6JXR - chains f and n of the 8 polymer chains in the assembly; structure by electron microscopy, 3.70 A resolution.

== Chain f ==
Molecule: T-cell surface glycoprotein CD3 epsilon chain
Organism: Homo sapiens
UniProtKB: P07766 (CD3E_HUMAN); residue numbers follow UniProt; this construct covers 1-207
Amino-acid sequence (207 residues; numbered 1 to 207; the number before each row is that of its first residue):
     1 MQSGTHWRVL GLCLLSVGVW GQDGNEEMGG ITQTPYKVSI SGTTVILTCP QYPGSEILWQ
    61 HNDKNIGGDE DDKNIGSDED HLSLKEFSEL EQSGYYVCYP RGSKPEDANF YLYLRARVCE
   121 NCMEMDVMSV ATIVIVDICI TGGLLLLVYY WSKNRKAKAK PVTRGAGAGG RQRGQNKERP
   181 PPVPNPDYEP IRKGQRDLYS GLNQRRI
Unresolved in the structure: 1-32, 157-207
Disulfide bonds: C49-C98, C119-C122

== Chain n ==
Molecule: T cell receptor beta variable 6-5, M1-specific T cell receptor beta chain, T cell receptor beta constant 2
Organism: Homo sapiens
UniProtKB: chimeric construct of A0A0K0K1A5, P0DSE2, A0A0G2JMB4: residues 22-112 from A0A0K0K1A5 (TVB65_HUMAN) positions 22-112 (same numbers); residues 121-134 from P0DSE2 positions 119-132 (UniProt number = residue number - 2); residues 135-312 from A0A0G2JMB4 positions 2-179 (UniProt number = residue number - 133)
Amino-acid sequence (291 residues; numbered 22 to 312; the number before each row is that of its first residue):
    22 GVTQTPKFQV LKTGQSMTLQ CAQDMNHEYM SWYRQDPGMG LRLIHYSVGA GITDQGEVPN
    82 GYNVSRSTTE DFPLRLLSAA PSQTSVYFCA SRRRQGASGE QYFGPGTRLT VTEDLKNVFP
   142 PEVAVFEPSE AEISHTQKAT LVCLATGFYP DHVELSWWVN GKEVHSGVST DPQPLKEQPA
   202 LNDSRYCLSS RLRVSATFWQ NPRNHFRCQV QFYGLSENDE WTQDRAKPVT QIVSAEAWGR
   262 ADCGFTSESY QQGVLSATIL YEILLGKATL YAVLVSALVL MAMVKRKDSR G
Unresolved in the structure: 309-312
Construct notes: linker (113-120)
Swiss-Prot annotation at these positions:
  - glycosylation: N84 (N-linked (GlcNAc...) asparagine)
Disulfide bonds: C42-C110, C164-C229

== Interface between chain f and chain n ==
Pairs across the interface (12; chain f residue first):
  E89(f) - W259(n)
  L90(f) - E257(n)
  L90(f) - W259(n)
  R115(f) - W259(n)
  M125(f) - I280(n)  hydrophobic
  V130(f) - E283(n)
  D137(f) - I284(n)
  D137(f) - K288(n)  salt bridge
  I138(f) - G287(n)
  I138(f) - L291(n)  hydrophobic
  T141(f) - K288(n)
  Y149(f) - L299(n)
Interface residues without a listed pair, chain f (11 interface residues in all): R117, V134
Interface residues without a listed pair, chain n (12 interface residues in all): H226, E269, T279

== Summary ==
The interface between chain f and chain n involves 11 residues on one side and 12 on the other, with 1 salt
bridge. The salt-bridged pair is D137(f)-K288(n).
Here chain f is T-cell surface glycoprotein CD3 epsilon chain and chain n is T cell receptor beta variable
6-5, M1-specific T cell receptor beta chain, T cell receptor beta constant 2, both from Homo sapiens. Entry
6JXR (Structure of human T cell receptor-CD3 complex) was determined by electron microscopy.
